Entry 7ZUM (X-ray diffraction, 1.75 A resolution); this record covers chains A and B.

Chain A:
Protein: Serine protease subunit NS2B
Organism: Zika virus
Reference sequence: Q32ZE1 (POLG_ZIKV); residues 46-96 here correspond to UniProt positions 1414-1464 (UniProt number = residue number + 1368)
Amino-acid sequence (53 residues; row label = number of the first residue in the row):
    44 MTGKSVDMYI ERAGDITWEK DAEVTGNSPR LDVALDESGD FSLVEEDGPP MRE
Not modelled in the structure: 44-48, 89-96
Differences from the reference sequence: initiating methionine (44); expression tag (45)
Ligand contacts: neamine (JN9; 1-[(5R,8R,15S,18S)-15-(4-azanylbutyl)-5-(cyclohexylmethyl)-18-(1H-indol-3-ylmethyl)-4,7,14,17,20-pentakis(oxidanylidene)-3,6,13,16,19-pentazabicyclo[20.3.1]hexacosa-1(25),22(26),23-trien-8-yl]guanidine): Gly82, Asp83, Phe84
Swiss-Prot annotation at these positions:
  - region: Ile53 to Pro92 (Interacts with and activates NS3 protease)

Chain B:
Protein: Serine protease NS3
Organism: Zika virus
Notes: EC 3.4.21.91, 3.6.1.15, 3.6.4.13
Reference sequence: Q32ZE1 (POLG_ZIKV); residues 1-177 here correspond to UniProt positions 1499-1675 (UniProt number = residue number + 1498)
Amino-acid sequence (178 residues; numbered 0 to 177; the number before each row is that of its first residue; numbering starts at 0):
     0 GSGALWDVPA PKEVKKGETT DGVYRVMTRR LLGSTQVGVG VMQEGVFHTM WHVTKGAALR
    60 SGEGRLDPYW GDVKQDLVSY CGPWKLDAAW DGLSEVQLLA VPPGERAKNI QTLPGIFKTK
   120 DGDIGAVALD YPAGTSGSPI LDKCGRVIGL YGNGVVIKNG SYVSAITQGK REEETPVE
Not modelled in the structure: 0-16, 171-177
Differences from the reference sequence: expression tag (0); conflict Lys107 (Arg1605 in Q32ZE1)
Ligand contacts: neamine (JN9; 1-[(5R,8R,15S,18S)-15-(4-azanylbutyl)-5-(cyclohexylmethyl)-18-(1H-indol-3-ylmethyl)-4,7,14,17,20-pentakis(oxidanylidene)-3,6,13,16,19-pentazabicyclo[20.3.1]hexacosa-1(25),22(26),23-trien-8-yl]guanidine): His51, Asp75, Asp129, Tyr130, Pro131, Ala132, Ser135, Tyr150, Gly151, Asn152, Gly153, Val154, Val155, Gly159, Ser160, Tyr161
Swiss-Prot annotation at these positions:
  - active site (Charge relay system): His51, Asp75, Ser135

Chain A / chain B interface:
Residue-residue contacts (93; chain A residue first):
  Asp50(A) - Met26(B)
  Asp50(A) - Thr27(B)
  Asp50(A) - Arg28(B)  hydrogen bond (backbone-backbone)
  Asp50(A) - Arg59(B)  salt bridge
  Met51(A) - Met26(B)
  Met51(A) - Thr27(B)
  Met51(A) - Thr53(B)
  Met51(A) - Ala57(B)
  Met51(A) - Leu58(B)  hydrophobic
  Met51(A) - Arg59(B)  hydrogen bond (backbone-backbone)
  Tyr52(A) - Arg24(B)
  Tyr52(A) - Val25(B)
  Tyr52(A) - Met26(B)  hydrogen bond (backbone-backbone)
  Tyr52(A) - Ser33(B)  hydrogen bond
  Tyr52(A) - Arg59(B)
  Ile53(A) - Tyr23(B)  hydrophobic
  Ile53(A) - Arg24(B)
  Ile53(A) - Met41(B)  hydrophobic
  Ile53(A) - Arg59(B)  hydrogen bond (backbone-backbone)
  Ile53(A) - Ser60(B)
  Ile53(A) - Leu65(B)  hydrophobic
  Glu54(A) - Tyr23(B)
  Glu54(A) - Arg24(B)  hydrogen bond (backbone-backbone)
  Arg55(A) - Thr19(B)
  Arg55(A) - Asp20(B)  hydrogen bond (side chain-backbone)
  Arg55(A) - Gly21(B)
  Arg55(A) - Val22(B)
  Arg55(A) - Tyr23(B)
  Ala56(A) - Val22(B)  hydrogen bond (backbone-backbone)
  Ala56(A) - Val100(B)  hydrophobic
  Ala56(A) - Ala106(B)
  Gly57(A) - Gly21(B)
  Gly57(A) - Val22(B)  hydrogen bond (backbone-backbone)
  Asp58(A) - Leu98(B)
  Ile59(A) - Gly21(B)
  Ile59(A) - Val22(B)
  Ile59(A) - Val40(B)  hydrophobic
  Ile59(A) - Leu98(B)  hydrophobic
  Ile59(A) - Leu140(B)  hydrophobic
  Ile59(A) - Gly144(B)
  Thr60(A) - Asn108(B)  hydrogen bond (backbone-side chain)
  Thr60(A) - Leu140(B)
  Trp61(A) - Glu94(B)
  Trp61(A) - Val95(B)
  Trp61(A) - Gln96(B)
  Trp61(A) - Gln110(B)
  Trp61(A) - Leu140(B)
  Trp61(A) - Asp141(B)
  Trp61(A) - Lys142(B)
  Glu62(A) - Gln96(B)  hydrogen bond (backbone-side chain)
  Glu62(A) - Asn108(B)
  Ala65(A) - Gln96(B)
  Ala65(A) - Gln110(B)
  Glu66(A) - Ile109(B)
  Glu66(A) - Gln110(B)  hydrogen bond (backbone-backbone)
  Val67(A) - Glu94(B)
  Val67(A) - Gln110(B)
  Thr68(A) - Ile109(B)
  Thr68(A) - Gln110(B)  hydrogen bond (backbone-backbone)
  Thr68(A) - Thr111(B)  hydrogen bond (backbone-side chain)
  Gly69(A) - Thr111(B)
  Asn70(A) - Leu112(B)
  Asn70(A) - Ala127(B)
  Ser71(A) - Leu112(B)  hydrogen bond (side chain-backbone)
  Ser71(A) - Pro113(B)
  Ser71(A) - Gly114(B)
  Pro72(A) - Gly114(B)
  Pro72(A) - Ile115(B)  hydrogen bond (backbone-backbone)
  Pro72(A) - Ala127(B)
  Pro72(A) - Val162(B)  hydrophobic
  Arg73(A) - Ile115(B)
  Leu74(A) - Ile115(B)  hydrogen bond (backbone-backbone)
  Leu74(A) - Phe116(B)
  Leu74(A) - Lys117(B)  hydrogen bond (backbone-backbone)
  Leu74(A) - Val162(B)  hydrophobic
  Asp75(A) - Lys117(B)
  Val76(A) - Phe116(B)  hydrophobic
  Val76(A) - Lys117(B)  hydrogen bond (backbone-backbone)
  Val76(A) - Thr118(B)
  Leu78(A) - Lys73(B)
  Asp79(A) - Lys73(B)
  Glu80(A) - Val72(B)
  Glu80(A) - Lys73(B)  salt bridge
  Ser81(A) - Val72(B)
  Gly82(A) - Val72(B)
  Gly82(A) - Lys73(B)
  Gly82(A) - Asn152(B)  hydrogen bond (backbone-side chain)
  Phe84(A) - Phe116(B)  hydrophobic
  Phe84(A) - Asn152(B)
  Phe84(A) - Gly153(B)
  Phe84(A) - Val154(B)  hydrophobic
  Phe84(A) - Ala164(B)  hydrophobic
  Leu86(A) - Val155(B)
Other interface residues (no listed pair), chain A (34 interface residues in all): Val49, Ser85
Other interface residues (no listed pair), chain B (57 interface residues in all): Val36, Phe46, Val52, Ala56, Ile123, Leu128, Val146, Ile156

Summary:
The interface between chain A and chain B involves 34 residues on one side and 57 on the other, with 20
hydrogen bonds and 2 salt bridges. Among the polar pairs are Asp50(A)-Arg59(B), Glu80(A)-Lys73(B) and
Tyr52(A)-Ser33(B). Neamine is bound between chain A and chain B.
Here chain A is Serine protease subunit NS2B and chain B is Serine protease NS3, both from Zika virus. Entry
7ZUM (Crystal Structure of Unlinked NS2B-NS3 Protease from Zika Virus in Complex with Inhibitor MI-2130) was
determined by X-ray diffraction, deposited together with 7ZPD, 7ZQF, 7ZTM, 7ZV4, 7ZVV, 7ZW5 and 5 further
entries.
